PDB entry 5JDT | X-ray diffraction, 1.00 A resolution | chain A

[Chain A]
Molecule: Endolysin
Source organism: Enterobacteria phage T4
Notes: EC 3.2.1.17
UniProtKB: P00720 (ENLYS_BPT4); residues 1-164 here = UniProt positions 1-164
Chain sequence (164 residues; row label = number of the first residue in the row):
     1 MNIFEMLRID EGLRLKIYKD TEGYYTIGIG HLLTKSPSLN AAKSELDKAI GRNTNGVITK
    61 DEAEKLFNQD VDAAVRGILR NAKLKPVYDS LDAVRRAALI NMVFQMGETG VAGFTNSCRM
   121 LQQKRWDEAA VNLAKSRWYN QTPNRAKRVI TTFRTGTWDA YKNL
Glycans and other covalent adducts: compound MTN linked to Cys118
Construct notes: conflict Gly12 (Arg in P00720), Arg137 (Ile in P00720); engineered mutation Thr54 (Cys in P00720), Ala97 (Cys in P00720), Cys118 (Leu in P00720)
Ion coordination: K+: Glu11, Tyr18
Residues lining bound ligands: MTN (S-[(1-oxyl-2,2,5,5-tetramethyl-2,5-dihydro-1H-pyrrol-3-yl)methyl] methanesulfonothioate): Asn81, Lys83, Leu84, Leu99, Met102, Val103, Met106, Val111, Gly113, Phe114, Thr115, Leu121
UniProt features mapped onto this chain:
  - active site (Proton donor/acceptor): Glu11, Asp20
  - binding site (substrate): Leu32, Phe104, Ser117, Asn132
  - mutagenesis: Glu11 (E11A/F/H/M/N: Complete loss of enzymatic activity; E11N: Loss of 84% of enzymatic activity; E11Q: Complete loss of activity), Asp20 (D20A/N/S/T: Complete loss of enzymatic activity; D20C: Nearly no effet on specific enzymatic activity; D20E/Q: Loss of 99% of enzymatic activity), Thr26 (T26E: Complete loss of activity at neutral pH; covalently bound substrate; T26H: Facilitates transglycosylation more effectively than hydrolysis; covalently bound substrate), Gly30 (G30A: Almost complete loss of enzymatic activity; G30F: Almost complete loss of enzymatic activity. The enzyme is destabilized by 1.5 kcal/mol), Ser117 (S117F: 10-fold decrease in enzymatic activity; S117I: 500-fold decrease in enzymatic activity; S117V: 50-fold decrease in enzymatic activity), Asn132 (N132I: 5-fold decrease in enzymatic activity; N132M/F: 2-fold decrease in enzymatic activity)

[Overview]
Covalently linked compound MTN: at Cys118. Glu11 and Tyr18 coordinate K+. UniProt lists active-site residues
Glu11 and Asp20, 4 substrate-binding residues and 6 mutagenesis sites.
Chain A is Endolysin (Enterobacteria phage T4); the structure, Structure of Spin-labelled T4 lysozyme mutant
L118C-R1 at 100K, was determined by X-ray diffraction (same publication as 5G27).
